3STC - chains B and D of the 4 polymer chains in the assembly; structure by X-ray diffraction, 1.91 A resolution.

# Chain B (and D)
Molecule: 2-dehydro-3-deoxyphosphooctonate aldolase
From: Neisseria meningitidis
Notes: EC 2.5.1.55; engineered mutation(s): DELETED RESIDUES Q202-G212; chain D of this document is another copy of the same molecule, construct and numbering; everything in this record applies to it too
Reference sequence: Q9JZ55 (KDSA_NEIMB); aligned to UniProt positions 1-269 over residues 1-269 (the alignment contains insertions or deletions, so no single offset holds)
Amino-acid sequence (269 residues; numbered 1 to 269; the number before each row is that of its first residue):
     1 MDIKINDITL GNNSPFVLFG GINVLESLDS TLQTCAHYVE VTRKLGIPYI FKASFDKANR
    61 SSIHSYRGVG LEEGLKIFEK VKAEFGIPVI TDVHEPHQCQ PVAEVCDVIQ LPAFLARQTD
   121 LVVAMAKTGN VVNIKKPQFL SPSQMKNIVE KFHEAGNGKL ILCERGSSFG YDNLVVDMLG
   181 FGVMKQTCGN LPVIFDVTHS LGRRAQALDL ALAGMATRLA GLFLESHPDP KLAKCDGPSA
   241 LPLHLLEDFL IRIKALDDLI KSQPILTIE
Disordered / not traced: 227-238, 267-269 (chain D: 229-237, 269)

# Interface between chain B and chain D
Pairs across the interface - 57 pairs, chain B then chain D:
  Ala58(B) with Arg117(D); Gln118(D); Thr119(D), hydrogen bond (backbone-backbone); Asp120(D)
  Asn59(B) with Arg117(D); Thr119(D)
  Arg60(B) with Thr119(D), hydrogen bond (backbone-side chain); Asp120(D), salt bridge; Lys151(D)
  Ser61(B) with Lys151(D), hydrogen bond (backbone-side chain)
  Ile63(B) with Thr119(D); Val123(D), hydrophobic; Lys151(D); Glu154(D); Ala155(D)
  His64(B) with Glu154(D), salt bridge
  Arg67(B) with Asp120(D), salt bridge
  Phe114(B) with Phe114(D); Leu115(D); Gln118(D)
  Leu115(B) with Leu115(D), hydrophobic
  Arg117(B) with Ala58(D); Asn59(D); Phe114(D)
  Gln118(B) with Ala58(D); Asn59(D), hydrogen bond; His94(D); Leu115(D)
  Thr119(B) with Ala58(D), hydrogen bond (backbone-backbone); Arg60(D); Ile63(D); Arg67(D)
  Asp120(B) with Arg67(D), salt bridge
  Val123(B) with Ile63(D), hydrophobic
  Gln138(B) with Phe139(D)
  Phe139(B) with Phe114(D), hydrophobic; Gln138(D); Phe139(D), hydrophobic; Ser168(D)
  Ser141(B) with Tyr171(D); Asp172(D), hydrogen bond
  Pro142(B) with Tyr171(D)
  Gln144(B) with Asp172(D)
  Lys151(B) with Arg60(D), hydrogen bond (side chain-backbone); Ser61(D)
  Glu154(B) with Ser62(D), hydrogen bond; Ile63(D), hydrogen bond (side chain-backbone); His64(D)
  Ala155(B) with Ile63(D)
  Ser167(B) with Tyr171(D)
  Ser168(B) with Phe139(D)
  Tyr171(B) with Ser141(D); Pro142(D); Asp177(D), hydrogen bond
  Asp172(B) with Ser141(D), hydrogen bond; Gln144(D)
  Asp177(B) with Tyr171(D), hydrogen bond
Also at the interface, not in a pair above, chain B (31 interface residues in all): Ser62, His94, Pro96, Asn147
Also at the interface, not in a pair above, chain D (31 interface residues in all): Glu95, Ser143, Ser167

# In short
The chain B/chain D interface involves 31 residues from each chain, with 12 hydrogen bonds and 4 salt bridges.
Polar pairs include Arg60(B)-Asp120(D), His64(B)-Glu154(D) and Arg67(B)-Asp120(D).
Chain B and chain D are both 2-dehydro-3-deoxyphosphooctonate aldolase (Neisseria meningitidis); the
structure, Crystal structure of loop 7 truncated mutant of 3-deoxy-D-manno-octulosonate 8-phosphate synthase
(KDO8PS) from Neisseria meningitidis, was determined by X-ray diffraction together with 3STE, 3STF and 3STG
from the same study.
